Entry 4LKL (X-ray diffraction, 1.58 A resolution); this record covers chains A and B.

== Chain A ==
Protein: Serine/threonine-protein kinase PLK1
Organism: Homo sapiens
Notes: EC 2.7.11.21; fragment: Polo-box domain
UniProt: P53350 (PLK1_HUMAN); residue numbers follow UniProt; this construct covers 372-593
Sequence (222 residues; row label = number of the first residue in the row):
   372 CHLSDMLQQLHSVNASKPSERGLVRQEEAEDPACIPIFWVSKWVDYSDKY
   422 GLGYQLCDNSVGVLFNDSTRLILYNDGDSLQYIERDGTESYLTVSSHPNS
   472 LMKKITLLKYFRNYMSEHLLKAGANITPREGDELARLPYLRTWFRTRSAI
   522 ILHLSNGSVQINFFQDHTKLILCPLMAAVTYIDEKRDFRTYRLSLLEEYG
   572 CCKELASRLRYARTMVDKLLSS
Not modelled in the structure: 500-507
Swiss-Prot annotation at these positions:
  - region: Ala-493 to Arg-507 (Linker), His-538 to Lys-540 (Important for interaction with phosphorylated proteins)
  - modified residue: Ser-375 (Phosphoserine), Ser-450 (Phosphoserine), Thr-498 (Phosphothreonine)
  - cross-link: Lys-492 (Glycyl lysine isopeptide (Lys-Gly) (interchain with G-Cter in ubiquitin))
  - mutagenesis: Trp-414 (W414F: Abolishes interaction with CDC25C and reduces centrosomal localization; W414F: No effect on centrosomal localization, nor on S-phase progression; when asscociated with A-427 ...), Val-415 (V415A: Loss of centrosomal localization and of S-phase progression; when associated with A- 414 and A-427), Leu-427 (L427A: No effect on centrosomal localization, nor on S-phase progression; when associated with A-414. Loss of centrosomal localization and of S-phase progression; when associated with A- 414 and A-415), Lys-492 (K492R: Severe mitotic defects leading to prometaphase delay. Increased localization at kinetochores leading to increased levels of phosphorylated BUBR1), His-538 (H538A: In pincer mutant; loss of centrosomal location and decreased interaction with phosphorylated CDC25C and BUB1; when associated with M-540), Lys-540 (K540M: In pincer mutant; loss of centrosomal location and decreased interaction with phosphorylated CDC25C and BUB1; when associated with A-538)
Reported in the primary citation:
  - binding site for adamantane: Arg-518
  - conformationally variable residues (side-chain flip): Arg-518

== Chain B ==
Protein: Pl-55
Sequence (8 residues; each row starts with the number of its first residue):
     2 XPLHSTMX
Modified residues: ACE (acetyl group) at position 2; Thr-7 (phosphothreonine; TPO); NH2 (amino group) at position 9
Glycans and other covalent adducts: adamantane (ADM) linked to ACE_2

== Interface between chain A and chain B ==
Pairs across the interface - 20 pairs, chain A then chain B:
  Lys-413(A) with Ser-6(B)
  Trp-414(A) with Pro-3(B); Leu-4(B); His-5(B); Ser-6(B), hydrogen bond (backbone-backbone)
  Val-415(A) with Leu-4(B)
  Asp-416(A) with Leu-4(B), hydrogen bond (backbone-backbone)
  Tyr-485(A) with His-5(B)
  Leu-490(A) with His-5(B); Ser-6(B); Thr-7(B); Met-8(B), hydrophobic
  Leu-491(A) with Thr-7(B), hydrogen bond (backbone-backbone); Met-8(B); NH2_9(B)
  Arg-516(A) with ACE_2(B); Pro-3(B), hydrogen bond (side chain-backbone)
  Phe-535(A) with Pro-3(B)
  His-538(A) with Thr-7(B)
  Lys-540(A) with Thr-7(B)
Also at the interface, not in a pair above, chain A (13 interface residues in all): His-489, Phe-534

== In short ==
Chain A and chain B form an interface of 13 and 8 residues respectively; the contacts include 4 hydrogen
bonds. Among the polar pairs are Arg-516(A)/Pro-3(B), Trp-414(A)/Ser-6(B) and Asp-416(A)/Leu-4(B). Covalently
linked adamantane: at ACE_2(B). From UniProt: 6 mutagenesis sites on chain A. The paper reports a binding site
for adamantane at Arg-518(A); conformational variability at Arg-518(A).
Here chain A is Serine/threonine-protein kinase PLK1 (Homo sapiens) and chain B is Pl-55. Entry 4LKL (Crystal
structure of Plk1 Polo-box domain in complex with PL-55) was determined by X-ray diffraction, deposited
together with 4LKM.
